PDB entry 8OZG | electron microscopy, 3.37 A resolution | chains C and H of the 16 polymer chains in the assembly

Chain C (and H):
Protein: TIR domain-containing protein
Source organism: Maribacter polysiphoniae
Notes: chain H of this document is another copy of the same molecule, construct and numbering; everything in this record applies to it too
UniProtKB: A0A316E683 (A0A316E683_9FLAO); residue numbers follow UniProt; this construct covers 1-452
Amino-acid sequence (452 residues; numbered 1 to 452; the number before each row is that of its first residue):
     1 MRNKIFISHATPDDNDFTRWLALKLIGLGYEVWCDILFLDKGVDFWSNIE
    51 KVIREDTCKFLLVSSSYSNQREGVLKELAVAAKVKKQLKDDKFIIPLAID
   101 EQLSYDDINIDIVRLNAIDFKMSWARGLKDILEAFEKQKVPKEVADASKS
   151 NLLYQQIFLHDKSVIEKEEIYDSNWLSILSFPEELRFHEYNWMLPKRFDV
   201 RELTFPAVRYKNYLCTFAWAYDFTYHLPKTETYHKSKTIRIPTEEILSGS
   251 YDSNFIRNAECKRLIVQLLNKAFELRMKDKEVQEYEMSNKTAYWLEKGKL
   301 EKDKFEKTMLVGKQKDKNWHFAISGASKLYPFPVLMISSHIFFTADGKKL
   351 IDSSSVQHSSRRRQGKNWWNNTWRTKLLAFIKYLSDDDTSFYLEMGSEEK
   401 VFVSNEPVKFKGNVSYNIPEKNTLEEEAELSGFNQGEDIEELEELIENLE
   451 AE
Not modelled in the structure: 419-452
Small-molecule neighbours:
  - Adenosine-5-Diphosphoribose (AR6; [(2R,3S,4R,5R)-5-(6-aminopurin-9-yl)-3,4-dihydroxy-oxolan-2-yl]methyl [hydroxy-[[(2R,3S,4R,5S)-3,4,5-trihydroxyoxolan-2-yl]methoxy]phosphoryl] hydrogen phosphate): Ser8, His9, Ala10, Thr11, Pro12, Asp35, Phe45, Trp46, Ile49, Arg71, Gly73, Val74, Glu77
  - Mg2+ (MG): Asp35, Leu39, Phe45
Reported in the primary citation:
  - binding site for Adenosine-5-Diphosphoribose: Phe45, Tyr105
  - catalytic residues: Glu77 (citing earlier work)

How chain C and chain H interact:
Contacting residue pairs - 14 pairs, chain C then chain H:
  Glu50(C) - Gln70(H)  hydrogen bond
  Glu50(C) - Asn109(H)
  Glu50(C) - Ile110(H)
  Arg54(C) - Asp106(H)  hydrogen bond (side chain-backbone)
  Arg54(C) - Ile108(H)  hydrogen bond (side chain-backbone)
  Leu75(C) - Arg114(H)
  Lys76(C) - Ile110(H)
  Lys76(C) - Asp111(H)  salt bridge
  Lys76(C) - Arg114(H)
  Val80(C) - Ile110(H)  hydrophobic
  Lys83(C) - Tyr105(H)
  Lys83(C) - Asp106(H)
  Lys83(C) - Val113(H)
  Gln87(C) - Asp106(H)
Also at the interface, not in a pair above, chain C (10 interface residues in all): Trp46, Ala79, Val84
Also at the interface, not in a pair above, chain H (10 interface residues in all): Asp107

Overview:
Chain C and chain H each contribute 10 residues to their interface; the contacts include 3 hydrogen bonds and
1 salt bridge. Polar pairs include Lys76(C)-Asp111(H), Glu50(C)-Gln70(H) and Arg54(C)-Asp106(H). Chain C binds
Adenosine-5-Diphosphoribose and Mg2+. From the paper: the catalytic residue Glu77(C); a binding site for
Adenosine-5-Diphosphoribose at Phe45(C) and Tyr105(C).
Both chains are TIR domain-containing protein (Maribacter polysiphoniae). Entry 8OZG (cryoEM structure of
SPARTA complex Tetramer Post-NAD cleavage-1) was determined by electron microscopy, deposited together with
8OZ6, 8OZC, 8OZD, 8OZE, 8OZF and 8OZI.
